6ZOF - chains A and D of the 5 polymer chains in the assembly; structure by X-ray diffraction, 3.30 A resolution.

# Chain A
Protein: Multidrug efflux pump subunit AcrB
From: Escherichia coli K-12
UniProtKB: P31224 (ACRB_ECOLI); residue numbers follow UniProt; this construct covers 1-1049
Chain sequence (1057 residues; each row starts with the number of its first residue):
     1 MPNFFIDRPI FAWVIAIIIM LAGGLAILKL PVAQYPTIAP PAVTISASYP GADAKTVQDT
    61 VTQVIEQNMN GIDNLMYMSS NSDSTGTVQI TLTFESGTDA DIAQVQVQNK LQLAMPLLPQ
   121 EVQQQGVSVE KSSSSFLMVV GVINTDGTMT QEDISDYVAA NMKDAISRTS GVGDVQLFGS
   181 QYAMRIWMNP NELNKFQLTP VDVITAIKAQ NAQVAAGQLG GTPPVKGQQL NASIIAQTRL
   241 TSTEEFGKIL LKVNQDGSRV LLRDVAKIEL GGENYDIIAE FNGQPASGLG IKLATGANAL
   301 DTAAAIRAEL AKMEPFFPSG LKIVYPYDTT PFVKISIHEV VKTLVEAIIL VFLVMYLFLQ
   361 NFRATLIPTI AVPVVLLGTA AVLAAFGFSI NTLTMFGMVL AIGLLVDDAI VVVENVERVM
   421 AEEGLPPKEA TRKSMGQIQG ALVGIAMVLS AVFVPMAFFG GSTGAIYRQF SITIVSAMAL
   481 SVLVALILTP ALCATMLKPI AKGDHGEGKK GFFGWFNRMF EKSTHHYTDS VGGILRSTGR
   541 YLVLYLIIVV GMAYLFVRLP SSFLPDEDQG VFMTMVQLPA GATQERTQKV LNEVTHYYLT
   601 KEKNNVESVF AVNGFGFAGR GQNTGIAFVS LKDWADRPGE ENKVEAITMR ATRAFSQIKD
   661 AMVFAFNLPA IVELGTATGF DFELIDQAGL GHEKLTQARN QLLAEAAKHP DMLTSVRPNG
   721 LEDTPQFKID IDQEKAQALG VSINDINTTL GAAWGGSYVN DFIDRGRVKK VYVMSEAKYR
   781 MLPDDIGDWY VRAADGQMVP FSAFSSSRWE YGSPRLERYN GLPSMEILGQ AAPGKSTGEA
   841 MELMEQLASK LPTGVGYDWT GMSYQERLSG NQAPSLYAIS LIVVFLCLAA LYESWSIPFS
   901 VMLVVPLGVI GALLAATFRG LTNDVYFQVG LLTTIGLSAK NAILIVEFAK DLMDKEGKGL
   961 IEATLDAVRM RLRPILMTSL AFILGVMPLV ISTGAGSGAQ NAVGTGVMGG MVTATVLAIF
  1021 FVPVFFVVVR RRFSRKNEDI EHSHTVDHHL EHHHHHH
Disordered / not traced: 1043-1057
Construct notes: engineered mutation A380 (Phe in P31224); expression tag (1050-1057)
UniProt features mapped onto this chain:
  - mutagenesis: H526 (H526Y: Partially restores chloramphenicol resistance to an AcrZ G30R mutant)
From the paper describing this entry:
  - mutagenesis - I38A, L393A, I466A, F563A, I671A, L674A: decreased growth in response to drugs with low molecular weight (LMW)
  - mutagenesis - F563A: decreased growth in response to fusidic acid (FUA)
  - mutagenesis - F563A: decreased growth in response to novobiocin
  - mutagenesis - G621P: unchanged growth in response to RFB
  - mutagenesis - T934A, L937A: decreased growth in response to erythromycin
  - mutagenesis - T934A, L937A: unchanged growth in response to Doxorubicin
  - mutagenesis - I38A, L393A, I466A, I671A, L674A: decreased growth in response to beta-lactams, linezolid, and phenicols
  - mutagenesis - F563A/L674A: abolished growth in response to DDM
  - mutagenesis - F563A: decreased growth in response to beta-lactams
  - mutagenesis - F563A: decreased growth in response to phenicols
  - mutagenesis - G621P: decreased growth in response to 3-FOR
  - catalytic residues: D407, D408, K940 (citing earlier work)
  - mutagenesis - T934A, L937A: increased growth in response to beta-lactams
  - mutagenesis - T934A, L937A: increased growth in response to novobiocin
  - mutagenesis - A981C: unchanged growth in response to all the tested drugs

# Chain D
Protein: Darpin
From: synthetic construct
Notes: antibody fragment or engineered binder
Chain sequence (169 residues; row label = number of the first residue in the row):
     1 MRGSHHHHHH GSDLGKKLLE AARAGRDDEV RILMANGADV NAADVVGWTP LHLAAYWGHL
    61 EIVEVLLKNG ADVNAYDTLG STPLHLAAHF GHLEIVEVLL KNGADVNAKD DNGITPLHLA
   121 ANRGHLEIVE VLLKYGADVN AQDKFGKTAF DISINNGNED LAEILQKLN
Disordered / not traced: 1-11, 167-169

# Chain A / chain D interface
Residue-residue contacts (11):
  Q229(A) - V45(D)
  L230(A) - V45(D)  hydrophobic
  E244(A) - N156(D)
  K248(A) - N155(D)
  K248(A) - N156(D)  hydrogen bond
  R259(A) - K147(D)
  L261(A) - N155(D)
  R263(A) - I154(D)  hydrogen bond (side chain-backbone)
  R263(A) - N155(D)  hydrogen bond (side chain-backbone)
  R263(A) - N156(D)  hydrogen bond (side chain-backbone)
  R263(A) - G157(D)
Also at the interface, not in a pair above, chain D (7 interface residues in all): N122

# In short
The chain A/chain D interface involves 7 residues from each chain, with 4 hydrogen bonds. Polar pairs include
K248(A)-N156(D), R263(A)-I154(D) and R263(A)-N155(D). The paper reports catalytic residues D407(A), D408(A)
and K940(A); I38A, L393A and I466A of chain A, among others, reduce growth in response to drugs with low
molecular weight (LMW); 11 substitutions were tested in all.
Chain A is Multidrug efflux pump subunit AcrB (Escherichia coli K-12) and chain D is Darpin (synthetic
construct); the structure, Fusidic acid binding to the TM7/TM8 groove of AcrB-F380A T protomer, was determined
by X-ray diffraction together with 6ZO5, 6ZO6, 6ZO7, 6ZO8, 6ZO9, 6ZOA and 6 further entries from the same
study.
